8YGV - chains C and F of the 7 polymer chains in the assembly; structure by electron microscopy, 3.30 A resolution.

# Chain C
Name: ATP synthase subunit alpha
From: Bacillus sp. PS3
Notes: EC 7.1.2.2
UniProtKB: A0A0J0V8V1 (A0A0J0V8V1_9BACI); residue numbers follow UniProt; this construct covers 1-502
Sequence (502 residues; each row starts with the number of its first residue):
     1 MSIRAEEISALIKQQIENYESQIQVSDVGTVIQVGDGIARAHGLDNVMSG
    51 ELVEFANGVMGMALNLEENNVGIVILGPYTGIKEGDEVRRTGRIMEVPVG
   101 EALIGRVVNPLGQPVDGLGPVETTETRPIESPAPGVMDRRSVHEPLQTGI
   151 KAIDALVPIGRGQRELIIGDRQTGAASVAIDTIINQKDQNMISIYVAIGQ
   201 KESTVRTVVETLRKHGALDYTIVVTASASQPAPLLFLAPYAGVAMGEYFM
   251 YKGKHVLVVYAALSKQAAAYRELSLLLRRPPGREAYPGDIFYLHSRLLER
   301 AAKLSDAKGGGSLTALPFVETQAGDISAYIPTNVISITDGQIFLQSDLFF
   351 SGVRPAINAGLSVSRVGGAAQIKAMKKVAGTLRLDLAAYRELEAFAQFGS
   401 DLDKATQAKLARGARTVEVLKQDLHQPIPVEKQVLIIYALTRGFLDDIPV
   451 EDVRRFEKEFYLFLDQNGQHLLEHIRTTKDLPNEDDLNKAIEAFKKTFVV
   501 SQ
Unresolved in the structure: 1-23, 502
Construct notes: conflict Ala175 (Lys in A0A0J0V8V1), Ala176 (Thr in A0A0J0V8V1), Ser193 (Cys in A0A0J0V8V1), Ala261 (Asp in A0A0J0V8V1), Ala262 (Asp in A0A0J0V8V1), Phe463 (Trp in A0A0J0V8V1)

# Chain F
Name: ATP synthase subunit beta
From: Bacillus sp. PS3
Notes: EC 7.1.2.2
UniProtKB: A0A0M4U1P9 (A0A0M4U1P9_BACP3); numbering as in UniProt (aligned over 1-473)
Sequence (484 residues; numbered -10 to 473; the number before each row is that of its first residue; numbers below 1 keep their minus sign (Met-10 is residue -10)):
   -10 MHHHHHHHHHHMTRGRVIQVMGPVVDVKFENGHLPAIYNALKIQHKARNE
    40 NEVDIDLTLEVALHLGDDTVRTIAMASTDGLIRGMEVIDTGAPISVPVGE
    90 VTLGRVFNVLGEPIDLEGDIPADARRDPIHRPAPKFEELATEVEILETGI
   140 KVVDLLAPYIKGGKIGLFGGAGVGKTVLIQELIHNIAQEHGGISVFAGVG
   190 ERTREGNDLYHEMKDSGVISKTAMVFGQMNEPPGARMRVALTGLTMAEYF
   240 RDEQGQDVLLFIDNIFRFTQAGSEVSALLGRMPSAVGYQPTLATEMGQLQ
   290 ERITSTAKGSITSIQAIYVPADDYTDPAPATTFSHLDATTNLERKLAEMG
   340 IYPAVDPLASTSRALAPEIVGEEHYQVARKVQQTLQRYKELQDIIAILGM
   390 DELSDEDKLVVHRARRIQFFLSQNFHVAEQFTGQPGSYVPVKETVRGFKE
   440 ILEGKYDHLPEDAFRLVGRIEEVVEKAKAMGVEV
Unresolved in the structure: -10 to 0, 471-473
Construct notes: initiating methionine (-10); expression tag (-9 to 0)

# How chain C and chain F interact
Contacting residue pairs - 50 pairs, chain C then chain F:
  Ile32(C) - Gly55(F)
  Gln33(C) - His53(F)
  Gln33(C) - Leu54(F)
  Val34(C) - Ile26(F)  hydrophobic
  Val34(C) - His53(F)
  Asp36(C) - Leu52(F)
  Asp36(C) - Arg270(F)  salt bridge
  Tyr79(C) - Tyr27(F)
  Thr80(C) - Tyr27(F)
  Lys83(C) - Leu23(F)
  Lys83(C) - Ala25(F)
  Glu84(C) - Leu23(F)
  Glu84(C) - His53(F)
  Glu84(C) - Gly55(F)  hydrogen bond (side chain-backbone)
  Glu84(C) - Asp56(F)
  Glu84(C) - Asp57(F)
  Val115(C) - Phe125(F)
  Val115(C) - Glu126(F)
  Gly117(C) - Glu126(F)
  Arg171(C) - Phe322(F)  hydrogen bond (side chain-backbone)
  Arg171(C) - Ser323(F)  hydrogen bond (side chain-backbone)
  Arg171(C) - Leu325(F)  hydrogen bond (side chain-backbone)
  Lys201(C) - Lys153(F)
  Lys201(C) - Glu290(F)
  Lys201(C) - His324(F)  hydrogen bond (side chain-backbone)
  Lys201(C) - Asp326(F)  salt bridge
  Glu202(C) - Phe125(F)
  Glu202(C) - Leu128(F)
  Glu202(C) - Glu290(F)
  Ser203(C) - Leu128(F)
  Arg206(C) - Phe125(F)  hydrogen bond (side chain-backbone)
  Arg206(C) - Glu126(F)  hydrogen bond (side chain-backbone)
  Arg206(C) - Ala129(F)
  Arg206(C) - Thr130(F)
  Thr207(C) - Val132(F)
  Glu210(C) - Thr130(F)
  Ser229(C) - Glu290(F)
  Glu272(C) - Pro279(F)
  Glu272(C) - Thr280(F)
  Glu272(C) - Leu281(F)
  Glu272(C) - Ala282(F)
  Glu272(C) - Thr283(F)
  Leu275(C) - Pro272(F)
  Leu276(C) - Pro279(F)  hydrophobic
  Arg278(C) - Gly269(F)
  Arg278(C) - Met271(F)
  Ala285(C) - Ser273(F)
  Ala285(C) - Ala274(F)
  Phe350(C) - Thr350(F)
  Leu424(C) - Glu357(F)
Also at the interface, not in a pair above, chain C (35 interface residues in all): Gly35, Asp116, Val205, Ala228, Gln230, Lys265, Arg279, Glu284, Glu320, Gln322
Also at the interface, not in a pair above, chain F (41 interface residues in all): Pro24, Ala122, Gly286, Ala319, Arg368

# Summary
The interface between chain C and chain F involves 35 residues on one side and 41 on the other, with 7
hydrogen bonds and 2 salt bridges. Polar pairs include Asp36(C)-Arg270(F), Lys201(C)-Asp326(F) and
Glu84(C)-Gly55(F).
Chain C is ATP synthase subunit alpha and chain F is ATP synthase subunit beta, both from Bacillus sp. PS3;
the structure, F1 domain of Non-catalytic site depleted and epsilon C-terminal domain deleted FoF1-ATPase from
Bacillus PS3,nucleotide depleted ..., was determined by electron microscopy (same publication as 8YH8).
